PDB entry 6O1L | electron microscopy, 3.37 A resolution | chains B and O of the 17 polymer chains in the assembly

Chain B:
Protein: Catabolite repression control protein
Organism: Pseudomonas aeruginosa
Notes: EC 3.1.11.2
UniProt: Q51380 (Q51380_PSEAI); residues 1-259 here = UniProt positions 1-259
Chain sequence (262 residues; numbered -2 to 259; the number before each row is that of its first residue; numbers below 1 keep their minus sign (Gly-2 is residue -2)):
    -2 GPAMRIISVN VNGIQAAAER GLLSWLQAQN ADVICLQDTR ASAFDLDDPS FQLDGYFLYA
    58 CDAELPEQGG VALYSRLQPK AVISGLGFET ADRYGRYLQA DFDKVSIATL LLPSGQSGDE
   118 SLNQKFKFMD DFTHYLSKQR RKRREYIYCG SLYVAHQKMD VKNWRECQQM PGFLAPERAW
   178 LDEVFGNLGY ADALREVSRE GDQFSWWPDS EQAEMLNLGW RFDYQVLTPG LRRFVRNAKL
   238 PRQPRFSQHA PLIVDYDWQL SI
Construct notes: expression tag (-2 to 0)
What the authors report for this chain:
  - mutagenesis - R140E: abolished binding to Hfq
  - mutagenesis - E142R, R230E: decreased binding to Hfq

Chain O:
Molecule: 18-nt RNA strand
Sequence (18 nucleotides; each row starts with the number of its first residue):
     1 AAAAAUAACA ACAAGAGG

How chain B and chain O interact:
Pairs across the interface - 9 pairs, chain B then chain O:
  Gln154(B) with U6(O), base contact
  Lys155(B) with C9(O), phosphate contact
  Met156(B) with U6(O), base contact
  Trp161(B) with A8(O), hydrogen bond to the phosphate; C9(O), sugar contact
  Arg162(B) with A8(O), hydrogen bond to the sugar; A10(O), salt bridge to the phosphate
  Arg196(B) with A3(O), base contact
  Glu197(B) with A5(O), phosphate contact
Also at the interface, not in a pair above, chain B (8 interface residues in all): Arg192

In short:
8 residues of chain B and 6 residues of chain O are in contact; the contacts include 2 hydrogen bonds and 1
salt bridge. Polar contacts include Arg162(B)-A8(O), Trp161(B)-A8(O) and Arg162(B)-A10(O). The paper reports
that E142R and R230E of chain B reduce binding to Hfq; R140E of chain B abolishes binding to Hfq.
Here chain B is Catabolite repression control protein (Pseudomonas aeruginosa) and chain O is an 18-nt RNA
strand. Entry 6O1L (Architectural principles for Hfq/Crc-mediated regulation of gene expression Hfq-Crc-amiE
2:3:2 complex) was determined by electron microscopy (same publication as 6O1K and 6O1M).
